PDB entry 8DPH | electron microscopy, 3.20 A resolution | chains A and B of the 5 polymer chains in the assembly

== Chain A ==
Molecule: 5-hydroxytryptamine receptor 2C
Source organism: Homo sapiens
Reference sequence: P28335 (5HT2C_HUMAN); numbering as in UniProt (aligned over 1-458)
Amino-acid sequence (458 residues; each row starts with the number of its first residue):
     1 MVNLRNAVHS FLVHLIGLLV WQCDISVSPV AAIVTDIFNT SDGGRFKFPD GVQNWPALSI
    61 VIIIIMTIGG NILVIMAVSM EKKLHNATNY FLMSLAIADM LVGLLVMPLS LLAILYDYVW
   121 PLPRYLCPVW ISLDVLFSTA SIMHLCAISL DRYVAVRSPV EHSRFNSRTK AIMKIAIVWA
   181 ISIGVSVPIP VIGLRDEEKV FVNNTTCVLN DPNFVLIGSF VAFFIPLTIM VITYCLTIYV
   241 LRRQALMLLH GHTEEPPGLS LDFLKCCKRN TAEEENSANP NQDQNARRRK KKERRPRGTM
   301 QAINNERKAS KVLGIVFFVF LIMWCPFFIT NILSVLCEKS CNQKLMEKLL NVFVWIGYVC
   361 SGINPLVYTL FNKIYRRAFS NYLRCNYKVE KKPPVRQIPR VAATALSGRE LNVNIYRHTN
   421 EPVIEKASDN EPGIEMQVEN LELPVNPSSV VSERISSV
Disordered / not traced: 1-58, 121-125, 204-205, 248-299, 339-340, 384-458
Differences from the reference sequence: variant Cys23 (Ser in P28335), Val156 (Ile in P28335), Ser158 (Asn in P28335), Val160 (Ile in P28335)
Disulfide bonds: Cys127-Cys207
Ligand contacts: Lorcaserin (T4U; (1R)-8-chloro-1-methyl-2,3,4,5-tetrahydro-1H-3-benzazepine): Asp134, Val135, Ser138, Ser219, Phe327, Phe328, Val354, Tyr358
Swiss-Prot annotation at these positions:
  - motif: Asp151 to Tyr153 (DRY motif), Asn364 to Tyr368 (NPxxY motif), Ser456 to Val458 (PDZ-binding)
  - binding site (ergotamine): Thr139, Leu209
  - glycosylation (N-linked (GlcNAc...) asparagine): Asn39, Asn204
What the authors report for this chain:
  - binding site for Lorcaserin: Asp134, Phe328
  - conformationally variable residues (side-chain flip): Trp130
  - contacts within the chain: Trp130-Asp134
  - mutagenesis - D134A, F328A: abolished signaling in response to Lorcaserin
  - mutagenesis - W130A: decreased signaling in response to 5HT
  - mutagenesis - W130A, A222S (96% versus 32%), F328A: decreased signaling in response to Lorcaserin
  - mutagenesis - D134A: abolished signaling in response to 5HT
  - specificity-determining residues: Ala222
  - mutagenesis - E161A: decreased signaling (basal activity)
  - mutagenesis - R157A: increased signaling (constitutive activity)
  - mutagenesis - R157A/E161A: decreased signaling (constitutive activity)

== Chain B ==
Molecule: G-alpha subunit q (Gi2-mini-Gq chimeric)
Source organism: Homo sapiens
Amino-acid sequence (246 residues; row label = number of the first residue in the row):
     1 MGSTVSAEDK AAAERSKMID KNLREDGEKA RRTLRLLLLG ADNSGKSTIV KQMRILHGGS
    61 GGSGGTSGIF ETKFQVDKVN FHMFDVGGQR DERRKWIQCF NDVTAIIFVV DSSDYNRLQE
   121 ALNDFKSIWN NRWLRTISVI LFLNKQDLLA EKVLAGKSKI EDYFPEFARY TTPEDATPEP
   181 GEDPRVTRAK YFIRKEFVDI STASGDGRHI CYPHFTCAVD TENARRIFND CKDIILQMNL
   241 REYNLV
Disordered / not traced: 1-4, 52-67, 88-92

== How chain A and chain B interact ==
Pairs across the interface (29; chain A residue first):
  Thr88(A) with Tyr243(B)
  Asp151(A) with Tyr243(B), hydrogen bond
  Arg152(A) with Tyr243(B); Leu245(B)
  Ala155(A) with Asn239(B), hydrogen bond (backbone-side chain); Tyr243(B), hydrophobic
  Val156(A) with Leu236(B), hydrophobic
  Pro159(A) with Lys232(B); Ile235(B); Asn239(B)
  His162(A) with Tyr243(B), hydrogen bond
  Arg164(A) with Arg32(B), hydrogen bond (side chain-backbone)
  Gln244(A) with Lys232(B); Leu236(B)
  Gln301(A) with Gly207(B); His209(B)
  Ala302(A) with Ile210(B); Gln237(B), hydrogen bond (backbone-side chain)
  Asn305(A) with Gln237(B), hydrogen bond; Val246(B)
  Glu306(A) with Leu236(B)
  Lys308(A) with Val246(B), hydrogen bond (side chain-backbone)
  Val312(A) with Leu245(B), hydrophobic
  Tyr368(A) with Asn244(B)
  Phe371(A) with Asn244(B); Val246(B)
  Asn372(A) with Arg241(B); Asn244(B), hydrogen bond
  Tyr375(A) with Asn244(B)
Interface residues without a listed pair, chain A (24 interface residues in all): Asn89, Leu92, Arg157, Ala309, Leu313
Interface residues without a listed pair, chain B (17 interface residues in all): Asp233, Leu240, Glu242

== Overview ==
The interface between chain A and chain B involves 24 residues on one side and 17 on the other, with 8
hydrogen bonds. Polar contacts include Asp151(A)-Tyr243(B), Ala155(A)-Asn239(B) and His162(A)-Tyr243(B). The
paper reports a binding site for Lorcaserin at Asp134(A) and Phe328(A); W130A, A222S and F328A of chain A
reduce signaling in response to Lorcaserin; 7 substitutions were tested in all.
Here chain A is 5-hydroxytryptamine receptor 2C and chain B is G-alpha subunit q (Gi2-mini-Gq chimeric), both
from Homo sapiens. Entry 8DPH (Cryo-EM structure of the 5HT2C receptor (VGV isoform) bound to lorcaserin) was
determined by electron microscopy (same publication as 8DPF, 8DPG and 8DPI).
